PDB entry 7UY6 | electron microscopy, 2.90 A resolution | chains H and B of the 8 polymer chains in the assembly

[Chain H]
Molecule: Telomerase La-related protein p65
Source organism: Tetrahymena thermophila
UniProtKB: W7X6T2 (LARP7_TETTS); numbering as in UniProt (aligned over 1-542)
Amino-acid sequence (542 residues; row label = number of the first residue in the row):
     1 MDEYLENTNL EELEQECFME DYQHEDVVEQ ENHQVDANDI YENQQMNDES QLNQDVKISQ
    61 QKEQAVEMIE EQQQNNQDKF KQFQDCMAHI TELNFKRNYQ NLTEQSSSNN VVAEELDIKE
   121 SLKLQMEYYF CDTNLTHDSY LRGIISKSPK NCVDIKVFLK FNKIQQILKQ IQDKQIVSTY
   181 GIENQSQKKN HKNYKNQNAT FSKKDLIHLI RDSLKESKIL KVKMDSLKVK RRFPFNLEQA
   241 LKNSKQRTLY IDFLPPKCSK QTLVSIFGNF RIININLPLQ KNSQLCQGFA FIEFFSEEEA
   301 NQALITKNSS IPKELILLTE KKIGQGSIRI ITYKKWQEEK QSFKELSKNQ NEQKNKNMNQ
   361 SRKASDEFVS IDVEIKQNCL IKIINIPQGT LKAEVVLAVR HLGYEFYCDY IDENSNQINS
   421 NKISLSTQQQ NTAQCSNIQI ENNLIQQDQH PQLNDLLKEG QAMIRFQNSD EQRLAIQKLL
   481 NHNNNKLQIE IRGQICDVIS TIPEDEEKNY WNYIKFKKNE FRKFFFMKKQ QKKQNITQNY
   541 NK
Unresolved in the structure: 1-114, 170-201, 238-377, 413-459, 533-542

[Chain B]
Molecule: Telomerase RNA
Source organism: Tetrahymena thermophila
Sequence (159 nucleotides; each row starts with the number of its first residue):
     1 AUACCCGCUU AAUUCAUUCA GAUCUGUAAU AGAACUGUCA UUCAACCCCA AAAAUCUAGU
    61 GCUGAUAUAA CCUUCACCAA UUAGGUUCAA AUAAGUGGUA AUGCGGGACA AAAGACUAUC
   121 GACAUUUGAU ACACUAUUUA UCAAUGGAUG UCUUAUUUU
Unresolved in the structure: 1-3

[Interface between chain H and chain B]
Contacting residue pairs (47):
  His137(H) with A155(B), phosphate contact; U156(B), phosphate contact
  Asp138(H) with U156(B), phosphate contact
  Ser139(H) with A108(B), base contact; A110(B), base contact
  Tyr140(H) with A108(B), phosphate contact; U159(B), base contact
  Leu141(H) with U159(B), base contact
  Gly143(H) with A108(B), phosphate contact
  Ile144(H) with A108(B), hydrogen bond to the phosphate
  Cys152(H) with C75(B), sugar contact
  Val157(H) with U159(B), base contact
  Lys160(H) with U157(B), base contact
  Phe161(H) with U159(B), phosphate contact
  Asn162(H) with U159(B), phosphate contact
  Lys163(H) with U158(B), phosphate contact; U159(B), hydrogen bond to the phosphate
  Ile164(H) with U159(B), hydrogen bond to the phosphate
  Lys221(H) with C75(B), hydrogen bond to the base
  Val222(H) with C75(B), base contact
  Ser226(H) with C75(B), base contact
  Lys228(H) with C75(B), hydrogen bond to the base
  Val229(H) with C75(B), base contact
  Lys230(H) with C75(B), base contact
  Lys392(H) with U141(B), sugar contact; C142(B), salt bridge to the phosphate
  Ala393(H) with U141(B), sugar contact
  Val396(H) with U141(B), sugar contact
  Arg400(H) with A140(B), hydrogen bond to the sugar
  Glu405(H) with A122(B), base contact
  Phe406(H) with A122(B), base contact
  Tyr407(H) with G121(B), hydrogen bond to the base; A122(B), phosphate contact
  Asp409(H) with G121(B), base contact
  Arg465(H) with A122(B), hydrogen bond to the base
  Phe466(H) with A122(B), hydrogen bond to the base
  Gln467(H) with A122(B), base contact
  Tyr510(H) with G121(B), hydrogen bond to the base
  Ile514(H) with G121(B), base contact
  Lys518(H) with U119(B), salt bridge to the phosphate; C120(B), salt bridge to the phosphate
  Phe521(H) with G121(B), sugar contact
  Arg522(H) with C120(B), base contact
  Phe525(H) with C120(B), base contact; G147(B), base contact
  Phe526(H) with U117(B), base contact
  Lys528(H) with G146(B), hydrogen bond to the sugar
Other interface residues (no listed pair), chain H (47 interface residues in all): Tyr129, Lys147, Pro149, Lys223, Arg232, Leu391, Lys517, Phe524
Other interface residues (no listed pair), chain B (22 interface residues in all): C4, U92, G107, U130

[Overview]
Chain H and chain B form an interface of 47 and 22 residues respectively, with 11 hydrogen bonds and 3 salt
bridges. Among the polar pairs are Lys221(H)-C75(B), Lys228(H)-C75(B) and Tyr407(H)-G121(B).
Here chain H is Telomerase La-related protein p65 and chain B is Telomerase RNA, both from Tetrahymena
thermophila. Entry 7UY6 (Tetrahymena telomerase at 2.9 Angstrom resolution) was determined by electron
microscopy, deposited together with 7UY5, 7UY7 and 7UY8.
